PDB entry 8UX1 | electron microscopy, 2.50 A resolution | chains F and I of the 12 polymer chains in the assembly

# Chain F
Name: Histone H4
Organism: Drosophila melanogaster
UniProt: P84040 (H4_DROME); residues 1-102 here correspond to UniProt positions 2-103 (UniProt number = residue number + 1)
Sequence (104 residues; numbered -1 to 102; the number before each row is that of its first residue; numbers below 1 keep their minus sign (Met-1 is residue -1)):
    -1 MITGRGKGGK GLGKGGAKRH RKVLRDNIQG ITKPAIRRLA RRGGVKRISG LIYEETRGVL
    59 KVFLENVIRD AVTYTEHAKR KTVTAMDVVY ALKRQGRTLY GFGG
Disordered / not traced: -1 to 18
Construct notes: initiating methionine (-1); expression tag (0)
Curated features (UniProtKB/Swiss-Prot):
  - DNA-binding region: Lys16 to Lys20
  - modified residue: Lys5 (N6-acetyl-N6-methyllysine), Lys12 (N6-acetyl-N6-methyllysine), Lys31 (N6-succinyllysine), Lys77 (N6-succinyllysine), Lys79 (N6-succinyllysine), Thr80 (Phosphothreonine), Thr82 (Phosphothreonine), Lys91 (N6-succinyllysine)

# Chain I
Molecule: 153-bp Widom 601 DNA forward strand
Sequence (153 nucleotides; row label = number of the first residue in the row; numbers below 1 keep their minus sign (DA-76 is residue -76)):
   -76 ATCACAGGAT GTATATATCT GACACGTGCC TGGAGACTAG GGAGTAATCC CCTTGGCGGT
   -16 TAAAACGCGG GGGACAGCGC GTACGTGCGT TTAAGCGGTG CTAGAGCTGT CTACGACCAA
    44 TTGAGCGGCC TCGGCACCGG GATTCTCCAG GAT
Disordered / not traced: -76 to -72, 74-76

# How chain F and chain I interact
Contacting residue pairs (12):
  Arg35(F) - DG8(I)  salt bridge to the phosphate
  Arg45(F) - DC7(I)  phosphate contact
  Arg45(F) - DG8(I)  phosphate contact
  Ile46(F) - DC7(I)  phosphate contact
  Ile46(F) - DG8(I)  hydrogen bond to the phosphate
  Ser47(F) - DC7(I)  hydrogen bond to the phosphate
  Gly48(F) - DC7(I)  hydrogen bond to the phosphate
  Arg78(F) - DA28(I)  phosphate contact
  Lys79(F) - DG27(I)  salt bridge to the phosphate
  Lys79(F) - DA28(I)  hydrogen bond to the phosphate
  Thr80(F) - DG27(I)  phosphate contact
  Thr80(F) - DA28(I)  hydrogen bond to the phosphate
Interface residues without a listed pair, chain F (11 interface residues in all): Arg39, Lys44, Tyr51
Interface residues without a listed pair, chain I (5 interface residues in all): DG29

# Overview
The interface between chain F and chain I involves 11 residues on one side and 5 on the other; the contacts
include 5 hydrogen bonds and 2 salt bridges. Polar contacts include Ile46(F)-DG8(I), Ser47(F)-DC7(I) and
Gly48(F)-DC7(I).
Chain F is Histone H4 (Drosophila melanogaster) and chain I is 153-bp Widom 601 DNA forward strand; the
structure, Cryo-EM structure of Ran bound to RCC1 and the nucleosome core particle, was determined by electron
microscopy.
